Entry 4CTG (electron microscopy, 17.00 A resolution (very low resolution: no residue pairs are listed; an interface is given only as per-side residue counts)); this record covers chains AA and BB of the 180 polymer chains in the assembly.

Chain AA:
Protein: P1
From: Equine rhinitis a virus
Reference sequence: B9VV85 (B9VV85_9PICO); residues 1-246 here correspond to UniProt positions 537-782 (UniProt number = residue number + 536)
Sequence (246 residues; numbered 1 to 246; the number before each row is that of its first residue):
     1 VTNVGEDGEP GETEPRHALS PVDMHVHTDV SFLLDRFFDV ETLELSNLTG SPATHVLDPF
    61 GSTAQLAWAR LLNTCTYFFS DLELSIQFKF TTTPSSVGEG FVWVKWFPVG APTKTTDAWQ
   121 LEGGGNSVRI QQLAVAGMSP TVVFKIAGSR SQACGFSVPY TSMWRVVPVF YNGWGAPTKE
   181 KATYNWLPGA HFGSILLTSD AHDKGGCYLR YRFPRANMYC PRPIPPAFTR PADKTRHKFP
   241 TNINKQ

Chain BB:
Protein: P1
From: Equine rhinitis a virus
Reference sequence: Q91B42 (Q91B42_9PICO); residues 31-230 here correspond to UniProt positions 111-310 (UniProt number = residue number + 80)
Sequence (200 residues; row label = number of the first residue in the row):
    31 GTTYCYSKPD GRPPSTVSDP VTRLGPTLSR HYTFKVGEWP HSQSHGHAWI CPLPSDKLKK
    91 MGSFHEVVKA HHLVKNGWDV VVQVNASFAH SGALCVAAVP EYEHTHEKAL KWSELEEPAY
   151 TYQQLSVFPH QLLNLRTNSS VHLVMPYIGP GPTTNLTLHN PWTIVILILS ELTGPGQTVP
   211 VTMSVAPIDA MVNGPLPNPE
Sequence notes: conflict Ser85 (Gly165 in Q91B42)

Interface between chain AA and chain BB:
At this resolution (17 A) residue pairs are not listed: 6 residues of chain AA and 6 of chain BB lie at the interface.

Summary:
The chain AA/chain BB interface involves 6 residues from each chain.
Chain AA is P1 and chain BB is P1, both from Equine rhinitis a virus; the structure, The limits of structural
plasticity in a picornavirus capsid revealed by a massively expanded equine rhinitis ..., was determined by
electron microscopy together with 4CTF from the same study.
